4C2X - chain A; structure by X-ray diffraction, 2.33 A resolution.

[Chain A]
Molecule: Glycylpeptide N-tetradecanoyltransferase 2
Source organism: Homo sapiens
Notes: EC 2.3.1.97
UniProt: O60551 (NMT2_HUMAN); residues 110-496 here correspond to UniProt positions 112-498 (UniProt number = residue number + 2)
Chain sequence (410 residues; numbered 87 to 496; the number before each row is that of its first residue):
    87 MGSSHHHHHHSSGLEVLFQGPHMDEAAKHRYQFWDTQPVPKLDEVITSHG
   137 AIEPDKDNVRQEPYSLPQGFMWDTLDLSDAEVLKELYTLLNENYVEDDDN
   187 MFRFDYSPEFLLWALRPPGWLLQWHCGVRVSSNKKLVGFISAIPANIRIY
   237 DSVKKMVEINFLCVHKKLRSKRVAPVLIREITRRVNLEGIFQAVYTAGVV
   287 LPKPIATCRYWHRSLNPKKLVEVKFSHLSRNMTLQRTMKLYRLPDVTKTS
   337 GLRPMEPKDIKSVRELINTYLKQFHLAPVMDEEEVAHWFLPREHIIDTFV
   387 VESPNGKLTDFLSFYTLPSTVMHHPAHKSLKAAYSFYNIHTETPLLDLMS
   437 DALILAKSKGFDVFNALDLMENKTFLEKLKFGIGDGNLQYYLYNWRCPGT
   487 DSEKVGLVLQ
Disordered / not traced: 87-108
Sequence notes: expression tag (87-109); variant K304 (Arg306 in O60551)
Metal / ion sites: Mg2+: L254 (together with 2-oxopentadecyl-CoA)
Small-molecule neighbours: 2-oxopentadecyl-CoA (NHW): H115, R116, Y117, Q118, F119, W120, N179, Y180, V181, I226, V243, I245, N246, F247, L248, C249, V250, L254, R255, S256, K257, R258, V259, A260, P261, I264, I267, T268, V271, N272, I276, F277, Q278, A279, Y281, T282, A283, V285, L287, Y479
Swiss-Prot annotation at these positions:
  - binding site (tetradecanoyl-CoA): H115, W120, L248, V250, S256, R258, V259, A260

[Summary]
Ligands of chain A: 2-oxopentadecyl-CoA. From UniProt: 8 tetradecanoyl-CoA-binding residues.
Chain A is Glycylpeptide N-tetradecanoyltransferase 2 (Homo sapiens); the structure, Human
N-myristoyltransferase isoform 2 (NMT2), was determined by X-ray diffraction (same publication as 4C2Y and
4C2Z).
